PDB entry 7V28 | X-ray diffraction, 3.07 A resolution | chains A and E of the 6 polymer chains in the assembly

[Chain A (and E)]
Name: Rieske (2Fe-2S) domain protein
From: Comamonas testosteroni (strain DSM 14576 / KF-1)
Notes: chain E of this document is another copy of the same molecule, construct and numbering; everything in this record applies to it too
UniProtKB: B7WQT1 (B7WQT1_COMTK); residues 1-439 here = UniProt positions 1-439
Sequence (439 residues; each row starts with the number of its first residue):
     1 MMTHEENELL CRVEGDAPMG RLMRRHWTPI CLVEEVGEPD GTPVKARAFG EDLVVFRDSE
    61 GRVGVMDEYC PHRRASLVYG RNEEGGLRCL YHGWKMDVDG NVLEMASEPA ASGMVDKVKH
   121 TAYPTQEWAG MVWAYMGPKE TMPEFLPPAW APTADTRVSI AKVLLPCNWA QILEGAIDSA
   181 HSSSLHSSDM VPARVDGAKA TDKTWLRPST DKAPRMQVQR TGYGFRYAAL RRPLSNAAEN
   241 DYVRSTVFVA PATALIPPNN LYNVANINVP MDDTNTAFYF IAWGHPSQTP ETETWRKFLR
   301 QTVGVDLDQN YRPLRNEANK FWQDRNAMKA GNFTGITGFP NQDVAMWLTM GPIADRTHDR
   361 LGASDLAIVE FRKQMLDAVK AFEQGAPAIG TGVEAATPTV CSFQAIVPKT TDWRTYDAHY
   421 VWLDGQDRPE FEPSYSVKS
Unresolved in the structure: 110-111, 191-206, 424-439 (chain E: 191-206, 424-439)
Metal / ion sites: 2Fe-2S cluster Fe: C70, H72, C89, H92; Fe2+: H181, H186, D343
Ligand contacts: 2Fe-2S cluster (FES): C70, H72, R73, R74, A75, C89, Y91, H92, G93, W94
What the authors report for this chain:
  - binding site for terephthalic acid: R207, R244, I256, F280, F339
  - specificity-determining residues: R207, R244
  - mutagenesis - R207A, R244A: abolished catalytic activity on phthalate

[How chain A and chain E interact]
Residue-residue contacts (62; chain A residue first):
  E174(A) - R73(E)
  G175(A) - Y91(E)
  D178(A) - R73(E)  salt bridge
  D178(A) - H92(E)  salt bridge
  A180(A) - S107(E)
  H181(A) - Y91(E)
  H181(A) - H92(E)
  S184(A) - L90(E)
  S184(A) - Y91(E)
  S184(A) - H92(E)  hydrogen bond (side chain-backbone)
  S184(A) - G93(E)  hydrogen bond (side chain-backbone)
  S184(A) - A106(E)
  L185(A) - L90(E)  hydrogen bond (backbone-backbone)
  L185(A) - Y91(E)  hydrogen bond (backbone-backbone)
  K212(A) - A106(E)
  K212(A) - S107(E)
  A213(A) - S107(E)
  A213(A) - E108(E)
  A213(A) - P109(E)
  E317(A) - Y79(E)
  K320(A) - V78(E)
  K320(A) - Y79(E)
  F321(A) - Y79(E)
  Q323(A) - Y79(E)  hydrogen bond (side chain-backbone)
  Q323(A) - L90(E)
  R325(A) - T42(E)
  R325(A) - P43(E)
  R325(A) - V78(E)  hydrogen bond (side chain-backbone)
  R325(A) - Y79(E)  hydrogen bond (side chain-backbone)
  R325(A) - G80(E)  hydrogen bond (side chain-backbone)
  M328(A) - Y79(E)
  M328(A) - G80(E)
  M328(A) - R81(E)  hydrogen bond (backbone-side chain)
  N332(A) - R81(E)  hydrogen bond (backbone-side chain)
  F333(A) - R81(E)  hydrogen bond (backbone-side chain)
  F333(A) - L90(E)
  M346(A) - A75(E)  hydrophobic
  M346(A) - Y79(E)  hydrophobic
  M346(A) - L90(E)  hydrophobic
  M346(A) - Y91(E)
  W347(A) - Y91(E)  hydrogen bond
  T349(A) - Y69(E)
  T349(A) - R74(E)
  T349(A) - A75(E)
  T349(A) - S76(E)  hydrogen bond (side chain-backbone)
  T349(A) - Y79(E)
  M350(A) - R73(E)
  M350(A) - Y91(E)  hydrophobic
  H358(A) - R74(E)
  D359(A) - H72(E)
  D359(A) - R73(E)
  R360(A) - P71(E)
  R360(A) - H72(E)  hydrogen bond (backbone-backbone)
  R360(A) - W94(E)
  L361(A) - R73(E)
  L361(A) - M114(E)
  G362(A) - E108(E)
  A363(A) - E108(E)  hydrogen bond (backbone-side chain)
  S364(A) - E108(E)  hydrogen bond
  D365(A) - H72(E)  salt bridge
  D365(A) - R73(E)  salt bridge
  I368(A) - R73(E)
Interface residues without a listed pair, chain A (35 interface residues in all): P214, G331, T334, D343, R372
Interface residues without a listed pair, chain E (26 interface residues in all): R88, V118, K119

[Summary]
Chain A and chain E form an interface of 35 and 26 residues respectively, with 16 hydrogen bonds and 4 salt
bridges. Polar contacts include D178(A)-R73(E), D178(A)-H92(E) and D365(A)-H72(E). From the paper: a binding
site for terephthalic acid at R207(A), R244(A) and I256(A) among others; R207A and R244A of chain A abolish
catalytic activity on phthalate.
Chain A and chain E are both Rieske (2Fe-2S) domain protein (Comamonas testosteroni (strain DSM 14576 /
KF-1)); the structure, Crystal Structure of phthalate dioxygenase in complex with terephthalate, was
determined by X-ray diffraction together with 7FHR, 7FJL and 7V25 from the same study.
